4WYR - chains A and B; structure by X-ray diffraction, 2.30 A resolution.

# Chain A (and B)
Name: Acetyl-CoA acetyltransferase
Source organism: Clostridium acetobutylicum (strain ATCC 824 / DSM 792 / JCM 1419 / LMG 5710 / VKM B-1787)
Notes: EC 2.3.1.9; chain B of this document is another copy of the same molecule, construct and numbering; everything in this record applies to it too
UniProt: P45359 (THLA_CLOAB); numbering as in UniProt (aligned over 1-392)
Sequence (400 residues; row label = number of the first residue in the row):
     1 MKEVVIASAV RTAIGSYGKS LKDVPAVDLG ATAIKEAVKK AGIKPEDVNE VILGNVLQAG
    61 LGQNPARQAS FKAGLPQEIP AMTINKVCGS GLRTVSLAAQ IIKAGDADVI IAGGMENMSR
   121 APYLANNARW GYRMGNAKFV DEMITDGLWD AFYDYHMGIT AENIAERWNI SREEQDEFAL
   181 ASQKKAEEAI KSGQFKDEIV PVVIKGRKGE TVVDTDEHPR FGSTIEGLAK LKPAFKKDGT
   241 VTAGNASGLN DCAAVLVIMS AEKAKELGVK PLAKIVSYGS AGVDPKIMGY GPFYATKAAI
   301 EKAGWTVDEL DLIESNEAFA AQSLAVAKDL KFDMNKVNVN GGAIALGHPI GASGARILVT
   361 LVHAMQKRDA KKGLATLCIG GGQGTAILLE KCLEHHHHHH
Disordered / not traced: 393-400
Sequence notes: engineered mutation Gln-77 (Val in P45359), Tyr-153 (Asn in P45359), Lys-286 (Ala in P45359); expression tag (393-400)

# Interface between chain A and chain B
Pairs across the interface (142; chain A residue first):
  Met-1(A) / Ala-104(B)
  Tyr-17(A) / Arg-129(B)  hydrogen bond
  Tyr-17(A) / Trp-130(B)  hydrophobic
  Gly-18(A) / Trp-130(B)
  Glu-50(A) / Arg-93(B)  salt bridge
  Gln-58(A) / Gln-58(B)
  Gln-58(A) / Asn-85(B)
  Gln-58(A) / Asp-146(B)
  Ala-59(A) / Ala-59(B)  hydrophobic
  Ala-59(A) / Asp-146(B)
  Gly-60(A) / Leu-124(B)
  Gly-60(A) / Thr-145(B)
  Gly-60(A) / Asp-146(B)  hydrogen bond (backbone-side chain)
  Leu-61(A) / Asp-146(B)  hydrogen bond (backbone-side chain)
  Gly-62(A) / Thr-145(B)
  Gly-62(A) / Asp-146(B)  hydrogen bond (backbone-side chain)
  Gln-63(A) / Thr-145(B)
  Gln-63(A) / Asp-146(B)
  Gln-63(A) / Gly-147(B)  hydrogen bond (side chain-backbone)
  Gln-63(A) / Leu-148(B)
  Gln-63(A) / Trp-149(B)  hydrogen bond (side chain-backbone)
  Gln-63(A) / Met-157(B)
  Gln-63(A) / Gly-380(B)
  Gln-63(A) / Gly-381(B)  hydrogen bond (side chain-backbone)
  Asn-64(A) / Asn-85(B)
  Asn-64(A) / Lys-86(B)
  Asn-64(A) / Val-87(B)
  Asn-64(A) / Gln-383(B)  hydrogen bond
  Arg-67(A) / Phe-152(B)
  Arg-67(A) / Val-283(B)  hydrogen bond (side chain-backbone)
  Arg-67(A) / Gly-381(B)  hydrogen bond (side chain-backbone)
  Arg-67(A) / Gly-382(B)  hydrogen bond (side chain-backbone)
  Arg-67(A) / Gln-383(B)
  Gln-68(A) / Ala-151(B)
  Gln-68(A) / Phe-152(B)
  Phe-71(A) / Phe-152(B)  hydrophobic
  Phe-71(A) / Pro-285(B)
  Gln-77(A) / Gly-282(B)
  Gln-77(A) / Val-283(B)
  Gln-77(A) / Asp-284(B)
  Glu-78(A) / Gly-282(B)  hydrogen bond (backbone-backbone)
  Pro-80(A) / Lys-86(B)
  Pro-80(A) / Gln-383(B)
  Ala-81(A) / Lys-86(B)
  Ala-81(A) / Gln-383(B)
  Met-82(A) / Asn-85(B)
  Met-82(A) / Arg-93(B)
  Thr-83(A) / Thr-83(B)
  Thr-83(A) / Ile-84(B)
  Thr-83(A) / Asn-85(B)  hydrogen bond (backbone-backbone)
  Ile-84(A) / Thr-83(B)
  Ile-84(A) / Ile-84(B)  hydrophobic
  Asn-85(A) / Gln-58(B)
  Asn-85(A) / Asn-64(B)
  Asn-85(A) / Met-82(B)
  Asn-85(A) / Thr-83(B)  hydrogen bond (backbone-backbone)
  Lys-86(A) / Glu-50(B)  salt bridge
  Lys-86(A) / Asn-64(B)
  Lys-86(A) / Pro-80(B)
  Lys-86(A) / Ala-81(B)
  Val-87(A) / Gln-63(B)
  Val-87(A) / Asn-64(B)
  Arg-93(A) / Glu-50(B)  salt bridge
  Arg-93(A) / Met-82(B)
  Leu-97(A) / Met-82(B)  hydrophobic
  Leu-97(A) / Leu-97(B)  hydrophobic
  Gln-100(A) / Ile-101(B)
  Gln-100(A) / Ala-104(B)
  Gln-100(A) / Asp-106(B)  hydrogen bond
  Ile-101(A) / Arg-93(B)
  Ile-101(A) / Leu-97(B)  hydrophobic
  Ile-101(A) / Gln-100(B)
  Ala-104(A) / Met-1(B)
  Ala-104(A) / Gln-100(B)
  Ala-104(A) / Lys-103(B)
  Asp-106(A) / Gln-100(B)  hydrogen bond
  Asp-106(A) / Tyr-278(B)  hydrogen bond
  Asp-106(A) / Lys-302(B)  salt bridge
  Ser-119(A) / Arg-129(B)
  Ser-119(A) / Trp-130(B)  hydrogen bond (backbone-side chain)
  Ala-121(A) / Arg-129(B)  hydrogen bond (backbone-side chain)
  Pro-122(A) / Ala-125(B)
  Pro-122(A) / Asn-126(B)
  Pro-122(A) / Arg-129(B)
  Tyr-123(A) / Leu-124(B)
  Tyr-123(A) / Ala-125(B)  hydrogen bond (backbone-backbone)
  Tyr-123(A) / Ala-128(B)  hydrophobic
  Tyr-123(A) / Arg-129(B)
  Leu-124(A) / Gly-60(B)
  Leu-124(A) / Tyr-123(B)
  Leu-124(A) / Leu-124(B)  hydrophobic
  Ala-125(A) / Pro-122(B)
  Ala-125(A) / Tyr-123(B)  hydrogen bond (backbone-backbone)
  Ala-125(A) / Phe-139(B)  hydrophobic
  Asn-126(A) / Pro-122(B)
  Ala-128(A) / Tyr-123(B)  hydrophobic
  Ala-128(A) / Phe-139(B)  hydrophobic
  Arg-129(A) / Tyr-17(B)  hydrogen bond
  Arg-129(A) / Ser-119(B)
  Arg-129(A) / Ala-121(B)  hydrogen bond (side chain-backbone)
  Arg-129(A) / Pro-122(B)
  Arg-129(A) / Tyr-123(B)
  Arg-129(A) / Asp-141(B)  salt bridge
  Arg-129(A) / Met-143(B)
  Trp-130(A) / Tyr-17(B)  hydrophobic
  Trp-130(A) / Gly-18(B)
  Trp-130(A) / Ser-119(B)  hydrogen bond (side chain-backbone)
  Phe-139(A) / Ala-125(B)  hydrophobic
  Asp-141(A) / Arg-129(B)  salt bridge
  Met-143(A) / Arg-129(B)
  Thr-145(A) / Gly-60(B)
  Thr-145(A) / Gly-62(B)
  Thr-145(A) / Gln-63(B)
  Asp-146(A) / Gln-58(B)
  Asp-146(A) / Ala-59(B)
  Asp-146(A) / Gly-60(B)  hydrogen bond (side chain-backbone)
  Asp-146(A) / Leu-61(B)  hydrogen bond (side chain-backbone)
  Asp-146(A) / Gly-62(B)  hydrogen bond (side chain-backbone)
  Asp-146(A) / Gln-63(B)
  Gly-147(A) / Gln-63(B)  hydrogen bond (backbone-side chain)
  Leu-148(A) / Gln-63(B)
  Trp-149(A) / Gln-63(B)
  Ala-151(A) / Gln-68(B)
  Phe-152(A) / Gln-68(B)
  Phe-152(A) / Phe-71(B)  hydrophobic
  Met-157(A) / Gln-63(B)
  Tyr-278(A) / Asp-106(B)  hydrogen bond
  Gly-282(A) / Gln-77(B)
  Gly-282(A) / Glu-78(B)  hydrogen bond (backbone-backbone)
  Val-283(A) / Arg-67(B)  hydrogen bond (backbone-side chain)
  Val-283(A) / Gln-77(B)
  Asp-284(A) / Gln-77(B)
  Pro-285(A) / Phe-71(B)  hydrophobic
  Pro-285(A) / Gln-77(B)
  Gly-380(A) / Gln-63(B)
  Gly-381(A) / Gln-63(B)  hydrogen bond (backbone-side chain)
  Gly-381(A) / Arg-67(B)  hydrogen bond (backbone-side chain)
  Gly-382(A) / Arg-67(B)  hydrogen bond (backbone-side chain)
  Gln-383(A) / Asn-64(B)
  Gln-383(A) / Arg-67(B)
  Gln-383(A) / Pro-80(B)
  Gln-383(A) / Ala-81(B)  hydrogen bond (side chain-backbone)
Also at the interface, not in a pair above, chain A (68 interface residues in all): Lys-103, Met-118, Arg-120, Glu-142, Asp-150, Ser-280, Ala-281, Lys-302
Also at the interface, not in a pair above, chain B (69 interface residues in all): Pro-65, Met-118, Arg-120, Glu-142, Asp-150, Ser-280, Ala-281

# Overview
The interface between chain A and chain B involves 68 residues on one side and 69 on the other, with 35
hydrogen bonds and 6 salt bridges. Polar contacts include Glu-50(A)/Arg-93(B), Lys-86(A)/Glu-50(B) and
Asp-106(A)/Lys-302(B).
Both chains are Acetyl-CoA acetyltransferase (Clostridium acetobutylicum (strain ATCC 824 / DSM 792 / JCM 1419
/ LMG 5710 / VKM B-1787)). Entry 4WYR (Crystal structure of thiolase mutation (V77Q,N153Y,A286K) from
Clostridium acetobutylicum) was determined by X-ray diffraction, deposited together with 4WYS, 4XL2, 4XL3 and
4XL4.
